Entry 2C3D (X-ray diffraction, 2.15 A resolution); this record covers chains A and B.

# Chain A (and B)
Name: 2-oxopropyl-com reductase
Source organism: Xanthobacter autotrophicus
Notes: EC 1.8.1.5; chain B of this document is another copy of the same molecule, construct and numbering; everything in this record applies to it too
UniProtKB: Q56839 (XECC_XANP2); residue numbers follow UniProt; this construct covers 1-523
Chain sequence (523 residues; row label = number of the first residue in the row):
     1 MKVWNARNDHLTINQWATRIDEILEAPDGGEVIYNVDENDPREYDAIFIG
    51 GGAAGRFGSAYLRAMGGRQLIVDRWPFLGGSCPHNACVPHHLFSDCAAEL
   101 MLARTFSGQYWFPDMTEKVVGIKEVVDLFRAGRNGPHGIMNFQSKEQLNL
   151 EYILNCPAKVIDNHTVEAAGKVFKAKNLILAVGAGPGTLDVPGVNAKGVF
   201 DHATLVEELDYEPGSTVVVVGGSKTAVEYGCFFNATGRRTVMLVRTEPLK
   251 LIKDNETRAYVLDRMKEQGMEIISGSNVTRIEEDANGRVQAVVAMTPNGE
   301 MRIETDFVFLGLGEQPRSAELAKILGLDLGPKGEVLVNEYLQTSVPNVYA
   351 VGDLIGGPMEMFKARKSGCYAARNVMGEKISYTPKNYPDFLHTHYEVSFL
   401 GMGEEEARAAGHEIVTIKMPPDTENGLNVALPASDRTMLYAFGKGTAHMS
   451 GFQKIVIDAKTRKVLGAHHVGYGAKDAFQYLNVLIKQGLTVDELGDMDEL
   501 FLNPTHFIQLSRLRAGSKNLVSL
Not modelled in the structure: 1
UniProt features mapped onto this chain:
  - binding site (FAD): Ala-53, Ala-54, Ser-81, Ala-158, Asp-353, Met-361, Phe-501
  - binding site (2-oxopropyl-coenzyme M): Arg-56, Cys-82, Arg-365
  - binding site (NADP(+)): Gly-222 to Thr-225, Arg-245, Thr-246, Glu-360
Disulfides: Cys-82/Cys-87
Ligand contacts:
  - 1-thioethanesulfonic acid (COM), molecule 1: Gly-52, Ala-53, Arg-56, Phe-57, Gly-79, Cys-82, Pro-83, Val-88, Met-140, Met-361, Arg-365
  - 1-thioethanesulfonic acid (COM), molecule 2: Met-419, Leu-431, Phe-501, His-506, Gln-509, Leu-510
  - FAD (flavin-adenine dinucleotide): Gly-50, Gly-51, Gly-52, Ala-53, Ala-54, Gly-55, Val-72, Asp-73, Arg-74, Trp-75, Gly-79, Gly-80, Ser-81, Cys-82, Asn-85, Ala-86, Cys-87, His-90, His-91, Cys-156, Pro-157, Ala-158, Ala-181, Val-182, Gly-183, Ala-184, His-202, Thr-225, Tyr-229, Glu-314, Arg-317, Val-351, Gly-352, Asp-353, Met-359, Glu-360, Met-361, Phe-362, Ala-364, Phe-390

# How chain A and chain B interact
Pairs across the interface - 197 pairs, chain A then chain B:
  Thr-12(A) with Glu-424(B); Asn-425(B), hydrogen bond
  Ile-13(A) with Pro-421(B), hydrophobic; Thr-423(B); Asn-425(B); Val-429(B), hydrophobic
  Asn-14(A) with Asn-425(B); Asn-428(B)
  Phe-57(A) with Gln-509(B); Arg-512(B); Leu-513(B), hydrophobic
  Ala-60(A) with Leu-513(B), hydrophobic
  Tyr-61(A) with Arg-512(B); Ala-515(B); Gly-516(B)
  Ala-64(A) with Gly-516(B); Ser-517(B), hydrogen bond (backbone-side chain)
  Met-65(A) with Gly-516(B)
  Cys-82(A) with Phe-501(B), hydrophobic
  Cys-87(A) with Leu-502(B), hydrophobic
  Val-88(A) with Met-438(B); Phe-442(B), hydrophobic
  His-91(A) with Asp-435(B), salt bridge; Met-438(B); Phe-501(B); Leu-502(B), hydrogen bond (side chain-backbone)
  Leu-92(A) with Met-438(B), hydrophobic
  Asp-95(A) with Ser-434(B); Asp-435(B); Arg-436(B), hydrogen bond (side chain-backbone); Thr-437(B); Met-438(B), hydrogen bond (side chain-backbone)
  Cys-96(A) with Trp-111(B), hydrophobic
  Ala-98(A) with Arg-436(B)
  Glu-99(A) with Glu-99(B); Leu-102(B); Trp-111(B); Arg-436(B), salt bridge
  Leu-100(A) with Trp-111(B), hydrophobic
  Leu-102(A) with Glu-99(B)
  Tyr-110(A) with Leu-128(B)
  Trp-111(A) with Cys-96(B), hydrophobic; Glu-99(B); Leu-100(B), hydrophobic; Pro-113(B); Val-120(B), hydrophobic
  Pro-113(A) with Trp-111(B); Pro-113(B)
  Val-120(A) with Trp-111(B), hydrophobic
  Leu-128(A) with Tyr-110(B); Phe-442(B)
  Phe-129(A) with Phe-442(B), hydrophobic
  Gly-132(A) with Phe-442(B)
  Arg-133(A) with Phe-442(B)
  Pro-136(A) with Ala-430(B)
  Ile-139(A) with Val-429(B), hydrophobic; Ala-430(B); Leu-431(B), hydrophobic
  Phe-142(A) with Thr-423(B)
  Gln-143(A) with Leu-513(B)
  Gln-147(A) with Arg-514(B), hydrogen bond (backbone-side chain); Leu-523(B), hydrogen bond (side chain-backbone)
  Leu-148(A) with Arg-514(B)
  Met-361(A) with Phe-501(B), hydrophobic
  Phe-362(A) with Asp-498(B); Glu-499(B)
  Arg-365(A) with Glu-499(B), salt bridge; Phe-501(B); Gln-509(B); Arg-512(B)
  Lys-366(A) with Asp-496(B), hydrogen bond (side chain-backbone); Met-497(B); Asp-498(B), salt bridge; Arg-512(B)
  Cys-369(A) with Arg-512(B)
  Tyr-370(A) with Asp-496(B), hydrogen bond
  Tyr-387(A) with Asp-498(B)
  Pro-388(A) with Asp-498(B); Leu-500(B)
  Asp-389(A) with Leu-500(B)
  Phe-390(A) with Leu-500(B), hydrophobic; Phe-501(B)
  His-392(A) with Asp-435(B), salt bridge
  Glu-396(A) with Asp-435(B)
  Thr-423(A) with Phe-142(B)
  Glu-424(A) with Thr-12(B)
  Asn-425(A) with Thr-12(B); Ile-13(B); Asn-14(B)
  Asn-428(A) with Asn-14(B)
  Val-429(A) with Ile-13(B), hydrophobic
  Ala-430(A) with Pro-136(B)
  Leu-431(A) with Ile-139(B), hydrophobic
  Ser-434(A) with Asp-95(B)
  Asp-435(A) with His-91(B), salt bridge; Asp-95(B); His-392(B), salt bridge; Glu-396(B); Lys-475(B), salt bridge
  Arg-436(A) with Asp-95(B), hydrogen bond (backbone-side chain); Ala-98(B); Glu-99(B), salt bridge; Arg-436(B); Tyr-472(B)
  Thr-437(A) with Asp-95(B)
  Met-438(A) with Val-88(B); His-91(B); Leu-92(B), hydrophobic; Asp-95(B), hydrogen bond (backbone-side chain)
  Phe-442(A) with Val-88(B), hydrophobic; Leu-128(B); Phe-129(B); Gly-132(B); Arg-133(B)
  Tyr-472(A) with Arg-436(B)
  Gly-473(A) with Gly-473(B); Asp-476(B)
  Lys-475(A) with Asp-435(B), salt bridge; Leu-500(B); Leu-502(B), hydrogen bond (side chain-backbone)
  Asp-476(A) with Gly-473(B); Ala-477(B); Asn-503(B); Pro-504(B); Thr-505(B), hydrogen bond
  Ala-477(A) with Asp-476(B); Ala-477(B), hydrophobic; Tyr-480(B), hydrophobic
  Gln-479(A) with Asp-498(B); Glu-499(B); Leu-500(B); Asn-503(B); Thr-505(B); Ile-508(B)
  Tyr-480(A) with Ala-477(B), hydrophobic; Leu-481(B), hydrophobic; Leu-484(B), hydrophobic; Leu-494(B), hydrophobic; Met-497(B), hydrophobic; Thr-505(B), hydrogen bond; Phe-507(B)
  Leu-481(A) with Tyr-480(B), hydrophobic
  Val-483(A) with Leu-484(B), hydrophobic; Met-497(B), hydrophobic
  Leu-484(A) with Tyr-480(B), hydrophobic; Val-483(B), hydrophobic; Leu-484(B), hydrophobic
  Gln-487(A) with Gln-487(B)
  Leu-494(A) with Tyr-480(B), hydrophobic
  Asp-496(A) with Lys-366(B), hydrogen bond (backbone-side chain); Tyr-370(B), hydrogen bond
  Met-497(A) with Lys-366(B); Tyr-480(B), hydrophobic; Val-483(B), hydrophobic
  Asp-498(A) with Phe-362(B); Lys-366(B), salt bridge; Tyr-387(B); Gln-479(B)
  Glu-499(A) with Phe-362(B); Arg-365(B), salt bridge; Gln-479(B)
  Leu-500(A) with Pro-388(B); Phe-390(B), hydrophobic; Lys-475(B); Gln-479(B)
  Phe-501(A) with Cys-82(B), hydrophobic; His-91(B); Met-361(B), hydrophobic; Arg-365(B); Phe-390(B)
  Leu-502(A) with Cys-87(B), hydrophobic; His-91(B), hydrogen bond (backbone-side chain); Lys-475(B), hydrogen bond (backbone-side chain)
  Asn-503(A) with Asp-476(B); Gln-479(B)
  Pro-504(A) with Asp-476(B)
  Thr-505(A) with Asp-476(B), hydrogen bond; Gln-479(B); Tyr-480(B), hydrogen bond
  Phe-507(A) with Tyr-480(B)
  Ile-508(A) with Gln-479(B)
  Gln-509(A) with Phe-57(B); Arg-365(B)
  Arg-512(A) with Phe-57(B); Tyr-61(B); Arg-365(B); Lys-366(B); Cys-369(B)
  Leu-513(A) with Phe-57(B), hydrophobic; Ala-60(B), hydrophobic; Gln-143(B)
  Arg-514(A) with Gln-147(B), hydrogen bond (side chain-backbone)
  Gly-516(A) with Tyr-61(B); Ala-64(B); Met-65(B)
  Ser-517(A) with Ala-64(B), hydrogen bond (side chain-backbone)
  Leu-523(A) with Gln-147(B), hydrogen bond (backbone-side chain)
Interface residues without a listed pair, chain A (101 interface residues in all): Arg-56, Ala-103, Met-115, Lys-118, Glu-124, Gly-135, Met-419, Pro-421, Leu-439, Ala-474, Phe-478, Ala-515
Interface residues without a listed pair, chain B (100 interface residues in all): Arg-56, Met-115, Lys-118, Glu-124, Gly-135, Leu-148, Asp-389, Met-419, Leu-439, Ala-474, Phe-478

# Summary
101 residues of chain A face 100 of chain B across their interface, with 23 hydrogen bonds and 12 salt
bridges. Among the polar pairs are His-91(A)/Asp-435(B), Glu-99(A)/Arg-436(B) and Arg-365(A)/Glu-499(B). Chain
A binds flavin-adenine dinucleotide and 1-thioethanesulfonic acid.
Both chains are 2-oxopropyl-com reductase (Xanthobacter autotrophicus). Entry 2C3D (2.15 Angstrom crystal
structure of 2-ketopropyl coenzyme M oxidoreductase carboxylase with a coenzyme M disulfide bound ...) was
determined by X-ray diffraction (same publication as 2C3C).
